PDB entry 8UKH | X-ray diffraction, 3.52 A resolution | chains A and H of the 6 polymer chains in the assembly

== Chain A ==
Molecule: Cell traversal protein for ookinetes and sporozoites
Source organism: Plasmodium falciparum 3D7
UniProt: Q8I5P1 (Q8I5P1_PLAF7); residue numbers follow UniProt; this construct covers 25-182
Chain sequence (168 residues; numbered 23 to 190; the number before each row is that of its first residue):
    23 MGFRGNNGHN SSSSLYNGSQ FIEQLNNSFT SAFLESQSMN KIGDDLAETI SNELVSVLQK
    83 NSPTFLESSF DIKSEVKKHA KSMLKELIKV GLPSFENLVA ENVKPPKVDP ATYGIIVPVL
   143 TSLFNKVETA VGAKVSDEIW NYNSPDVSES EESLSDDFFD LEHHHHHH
Disordered / not traced: 23-59, 117-190
Construct notes: initiating methionine (23); expression tag (24, 183-190)

== Chain H ==
Molecule: 4h12 heavy chain
Source organism: Mus musculus
Chain sequence (218 residues; row label = number of the first residue in the row):
     1 QVQLQQSGPE LVKPGASVKI SCKASGYALS SSWLNWVKQR PGQGLEWIGR IFPGDGDTNY
    61 NGKFKGKATL TADKSSSTAY LQLSSLTSVD SAVYFCARGG TVVFDYWGQG TTLTVSSAKT
   121 TPPSVYPLAP GSAAQTNSMV TLGCLVKGYF PEPVTVTWNS GSLSSGVHTF PAVLQSDLYT
   181 LSSSVTVPSS TWPSETVTCN VAHPASSTKV DKKIVPRD
Disordered / not traced: 218
Cystine bridges: C22-C96, C144-C199

== Interface between chain A and chain H ==
Contacting residue pairs (18):
  Q81(A) with S31(H)
  K82(A) with W33(H), hydrogen bond (backbone-side chain); F52(H); D55(H); D57(H), salt bridge
  S84(A) with G100(H); T101(H), hydrogen bond (backbone-backbone)
  P85(A) with G100(H); T101(H); V102(H), hydrogen bond (backbone-backbone); V103(H), hydrogen bond (backbone-backbone)
  T86(A) with G100(H)
  F87(A) with S31(H); S32(H); R98(H); G99(H); G100(H); D105(H), hydrogen bond (backbone-side chain)
Other interface residues (no listed pair), chain A (7 interface residues in all): E89
Interface features reported in the paper:
  - epitope / paratope residues, chain A: K82(A), F87(A)

== Overview ==
Chain A and chain H form an interface of 7 and 13 residues respectively, with 5 hydrogen bonds and 1 salt
bridge. Among the polar pairs are K82(A)-D57(H), K82(A)-W33(H) and F87(A)-D105(H). The paper reports
epitope/paratope residues K82(A) and F87(A).
Here chain A is Cell traversal protein for ookinetes and sporozoites (Plasmodium falciparum 3D7) and chain H
is 4h12 heavy chain (Mus musculus). Entry 8UKH (Crystal structure of Plasmodium falciparum CelTOS in complex
with antibody 4h12) was determined by X-ray diffraction.
